Entry 4D1K (electron microscopy, 9.40 A resolution (very low resolution: no residue pairs are listed; an interface is given only as per-side residue counts)); this record covers chains A and B of the 6 polymer chains in the assembly.

[Chain A (and B)]
Protein: Gag protein
Organism: Human immunodeficiency virus 1
Notes: fragment: capsid, residues 1-219; chain B of this document is another copy of the same molecule, construct and numbering; everything in this record applies to it too
UniProt: Q5D0H3 (Q5D0H3_9HIV1); numbering as in UniProt (aligned over 1-219)
Amino-acid sequence (219 residues; each row starts with the number of its first residue):
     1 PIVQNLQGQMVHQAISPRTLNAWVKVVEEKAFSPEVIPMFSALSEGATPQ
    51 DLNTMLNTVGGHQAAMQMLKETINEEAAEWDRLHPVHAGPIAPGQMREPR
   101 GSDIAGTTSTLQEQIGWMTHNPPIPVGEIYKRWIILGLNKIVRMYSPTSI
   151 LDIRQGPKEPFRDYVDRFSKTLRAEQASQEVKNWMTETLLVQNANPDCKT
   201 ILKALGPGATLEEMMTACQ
Construct notes: variant Ile15 (Leu in Q5D0H3), His87 (Gln in Q5D0H3), His120 (Ser in Q5D0H3); engineered mutation Ser169 (Tyr in Q5D0H3)

[How chain A and chain B interact]
At this resolution (9 A) residue pairs are not listed: 1 residues of chain A and 1 of chain B lie at the interface.

[Summary]
Chain A and chain B each contribute 1 residues to their interface.
Both chains are Gag protein (Human immunodeficiency virus 1). Entry 4D1K (Cryo-electron microscopy of tubular
arrays of HIV-1 Gag resolves structures essential for immature virus assembly) was determined by electron
microscopy (same publication as 4COC and 4COP).
